1KJ4 - chains A and P of the 3 polymer chains in the assembly; structure by X-ray diffraction, 2.90 A resolution.

Chain A:
Molecule: POL polyprotein
Organism: Human immunodeficiency virus 1
Notes: EC 3.4.23.16; fragment: hiv-1 protease, residues 57-155
UniProtKB: P03369 (POL_HV1A2); residues 1-99 here correspond to UniProt positions 57-155 (UniProt number = residue number + 56)
Chain sequence (99 residues; numbered 1 to 99; the number before each row is that of its first residue):
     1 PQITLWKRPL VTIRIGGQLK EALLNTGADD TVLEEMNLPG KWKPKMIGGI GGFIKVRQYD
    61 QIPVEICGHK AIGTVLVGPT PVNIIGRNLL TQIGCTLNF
Construct notes: engineered mutation Lys7 (Gln63 in P03369), Asn25 (Asp81 in P03369)

Chain P:
Molecule: gag polyprotein
Notes: fragment: matrix-capsid substrate peptide, residues 127-136
UniProtKB: P20875 (POL_HV1JR); residues 1-10 here correspond to UniProt positions 127-136 (UniProt number = residue number + 126)
Chain sequence (10 residues; each row starts with the number of its first residue):
     1 VSQNYPIVQN
Not modelled in the structure: 10

How chain A and chain P interact:
Pairs across the interface (23; chain A residue first):
  Asn25(A) - Tyr5(P)
  Asn25(A) - Pro6(P)
  Gly27(A) - Asn4(P)
  Gly27(A) - Tyr5(P)  hydrogen bond (backbone-backbone)
  Ala28(A) - Gln3(P)
  Ala28(A) - Asn4(P)
  Asp29(A) - Val1(P)
  Asp29(A) - Ser2(P)
  Asp29(A) - Gln3(P)  hydrogen bond (backbone-backbone)
  Asp29(A) - Asn4(P)  hydrogen bond (backbone-side chain)
  Asp30(A) - Ser2(P)  hydrogen bond
  Asp30(A) - Asn4(P)  hydrogen bond (backbone-side chain)
  Ile47(A) - Ser2(P)
  Ile47(A) - Asn4(P)
  Gly48(A) - Ser2(P)  hydrogen bond (backbone-backbone)
  Gly48(A) - Gln3(P)
  Gly48(A) - Asn4(P)  hydrogen bond (backbone-backbone)
  Gly49(A) - Asn4(P)
  Gly49(A) - Tyr5(P)
  Ile50(A) - Tyr5(P)
  Pro81(A) - Val8(P)  hydrophobic
  Val82(A) - Val8(P)  hydrophobic
  Ile84(A) - Pro6(P)  hydrophobic
Interface residues without a listed pair, chain A (17 interface residues in all): Arg8, Val32, Lys45, Met46, Phe53

Summary:
The interface between chain A and chain P involves 17 residues on one side and 7 on the other, with 7 hydrogen
bonds. Among the polar pairs are Asp29(A)-Asn4(P), Asp30(A)-Ser2(P) and Asp30(A)-Asn4(P).
Chain A is POL polyprotein (Human immunodeficiency virus 1) and chain P is gag polyprotein; the structure,
Substrate shape determines specificity of recognition recognition for HIV-1 protease: analysis of crystal
structures of six ..., was determined by X-ray diffraction together with 1KJ7, 1KJF, 1KJG and 1KJH from the
same study.
